PDB entry 6HBL | electron microscopy, 3.70 A resolution | chains A and N of the 45 polymer chains in the assembly

Chain A:
Name: Echovirus 18 capsid protein 1
From: Echovirus E18
UniProtKB: Q8V635 (Q8V635_9ENTO); residues 1001-1287 here correspond to UniProt positions 569-855 (UniProt number = residue number - 432)
Chain sequence (287 residues; numbered 1001 to 1287; the number before each row is that of its first residue):
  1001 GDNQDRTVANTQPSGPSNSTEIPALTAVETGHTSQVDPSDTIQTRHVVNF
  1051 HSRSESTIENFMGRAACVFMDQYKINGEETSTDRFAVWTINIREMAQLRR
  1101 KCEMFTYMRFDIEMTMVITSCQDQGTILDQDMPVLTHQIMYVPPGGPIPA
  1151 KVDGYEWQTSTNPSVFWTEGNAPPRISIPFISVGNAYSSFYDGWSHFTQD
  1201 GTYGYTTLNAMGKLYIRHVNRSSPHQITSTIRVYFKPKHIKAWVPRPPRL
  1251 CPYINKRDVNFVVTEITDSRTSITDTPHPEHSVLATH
Not modelled in the structure: 1001-1042, 1123-1131, 1276-1287

Chain N:
Name: Echovirus 18 capsid protein 2
From: Echovirus E18
UniProtKB: Q8V635 (Q8V635_9ENTO); residues 2001-2260 here correspond to UniProt positions 70-329 (UniProt number = residue number - 1931)
Chain sequence (260 residues; row label = number of the first residue in the row):
  2001 SPSAEECGYSDRVRSMTLGNSTITTQESANVVVGYGEWPSYLSDREATAE
  2051 DQPTQPDVATCRFYTLESVQWEKTSPGWWWKFPEALKNMGLFGQNMHYHY
  2101 LGRAGYTIHVQCNASKFHQGCLLVVCVPEAEMGCADTDTTFPATELTTED
  2151 TPHVFTSDSITGKKVQAAVCNAGMGVGVGNLTIFPHQWINLRTNNSATIV
  2201 IPYINSVPMDNMFRHYNFTLMIIPFAPLNFTDGATAYVPITVTIAPMYAE
  2251 YNGLRLASTQ
Not modelled in the structure: 2001-2012, 2027-2029, 2044-2047, 2258-2260

Chain A / chain N interface:
Residue-residue contacts (6; chain A residue first):
  Thr1044(A) - Arg2214(N)
  Arg1045(A) - Tyr2100(N)  hydrogen bond
  Val1047(A) - Leu2101(N)  hydrophobic
  Val1047(A) - Val2207(N)
  Val1047(A) - Pro2208(N)  hydrophobic
  Val1047(A) - Met2209(N)
Also at the interface, not in a pair above, chain A (5 interface residues in all): His1046, Asn1049
Also at the interface, not in a pair above, chain N (7 interface residues in all): Asp2051

Overview:
The interface between chain A and chain N involves 5 residues on one side and 7 on the other, with 1 hydrogen
bond. Its one hydrogen-bonded contact is Arg1045(A)-Tyr2100(N).
Chain A is Echovirus 18 capsid protein 1 and chain N is Echovirus 18 capsid protein 2, both from Echovirus
E18; the structure, Echovirus 18 Open particle without three pentamers, was determined by electron microscopy
(same publication as 6HBG, 6HBH, 6HBJ, 6HBK and 6HHT).
